Entry 8XXZ (electron microscopy, 3.30 A resolution); this record covers chains B and G of the 5 polymer chains in the assembly.

[Chain B]
Name: Guanine nucleotide-binding protein G(I)/G(S)/G(T) subunit beta-1
Organism: Homo sapiens
UniProtKB: P62873 (GBB1_HUMAN); numbering as in UniProt (aligned over 3-340)
Chain sequence (350 residues; numbered -9 to 340; the number before each row is that of its first residue; numbers below 1 keep their minus sign (Met-9 is residue -9)):
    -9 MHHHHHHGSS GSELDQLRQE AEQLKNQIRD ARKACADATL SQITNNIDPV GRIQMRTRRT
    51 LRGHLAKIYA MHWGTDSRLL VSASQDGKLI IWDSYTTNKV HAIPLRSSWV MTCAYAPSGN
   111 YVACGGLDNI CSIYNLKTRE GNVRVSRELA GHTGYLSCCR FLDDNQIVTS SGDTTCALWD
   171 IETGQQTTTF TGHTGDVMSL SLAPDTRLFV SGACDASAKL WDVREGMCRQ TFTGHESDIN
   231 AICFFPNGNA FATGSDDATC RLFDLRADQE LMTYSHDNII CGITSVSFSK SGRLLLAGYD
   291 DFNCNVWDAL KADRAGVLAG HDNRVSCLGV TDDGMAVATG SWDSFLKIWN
Not modelled in the structure: -9 to 4
Sequence notes: initiating methionine (-9); expression tag (-8 to 2)
UniProt features mapped onto this chain:
  - modified residue: His266 (Phosphohistidine)
  - natural variant: Leu30 (L30F: In MRD42; uncertain significance), Arg52 (R52G: In MRD42), Gly64 (G64V: In MRD42), Asp76 (D76E: In MRD42; D76G: In MRD42), Gly77 (G77S: In MRD42), Lys78 (K78R: In MRD42), Ile80 (I80N: In MRD42; I80T: In MRD42), His91 (H91R: In MRD42; uncertain significance), Ala92 (A92T: In MRD42), Pro94 (P94S: In MRD42), Leu95 (L95P: In MRD42), Arg96 (R96L: In MRD42), 5 further natural variant entries in UniProt

[Chain G]
Name: Guanine nucleotide-binding protein G(I)/G(S)/G(O) subunit gamma-2
Organism: Homo sapiens
UniProtKB: P59768 (GBG2_HUMAN); numbering as in UniProt (aligned over 1-71)
Chain sequence (71 residues; row label = number of the first residue in the row):
     1 MASNNTASIA QARKLVEQLK MEANIDRIKV SKAAADLMAY CEAHAKEDPL LTPVPASENP
    61 FREKKFFCAI L
Not modelled in the structure: 1-8, 62-71
UniProt features mapped onto this chain:
  - modified residue: Ala2 (N-acetylalanine), Cys68 (Cysteine methyl ester)
  - lipidation: Cys68 (S-geranylgeranyl cysteine)

[Interface between chain B and chain G]
Pairs across the interface (66; chain B residue first):
  Leu7(B) with Ala12(G), hydrophobic; Val16(G)
  Arg8(B) with Ala12(G)
  Ala11(B) with Val16(G), hydrophobic
  Leu14(B) with Val16(G); Leu19(G), hydrophobic
  Lys15(B) with Leu19(G)
  Ile18(B) with Ala23(G), hydrophobic
  Ala24(B) with Lys29(G), hydrogen bond (backbone-side chain)
  Cys25(B) with Arg27(G); Ile28(G); Lys29(G); Val30(G)
  Ala26(B) with Val30(G), hydrophobic
  Asp27(B) with Lys29(G), salt bridge; Val30(G)
  Ala28(B) with Val30(G)
  Leu30(B) with Ala34(G), hydrophobic
  Ile33(B) with Ser31(G); Met38(G), hydrophobic
  Ile37(B) with Met38(G), hydrophobic
  Ile43(B) with Leu51(G)
  Arg48(B) with Phe61(G)
  Arg49(B) with Phe61(G), hydrogen bond (side chain-backbone)
  Ser84(B) with Phe61(G)
  Tyr85(B) with Pro60(G); Phe61(G), hydrophobic
  Met217(B) with Met21(G), hydrophobic
  Cys218(B) with Gln18(G); Glu22(G)
  Gln220(B) with Glu22(G)
  Thr221(B) with Glu22(G)
  Phe235(B) with Tyr40(G), hydrophobic
  Pro236(B) with Tyr40(G)
  Asn237(B) with Tyr40(G)
  Leu252(B) with Leu37(G), hydrophobic
  Asp254(B) with Ala33(G); Leu37(G)
  Arg256(B) with Arg27(G); Ile28(G); Asp36(G), salt bridge
  Ala257(B) with Arg27(G); Ile28(G); Ala33(G), hydrophobic
  Asp258(B) with Arg27(G), salt bridge
  Gln259(B) with Val30(G)
  Leu261(B) with Leu37(G), hydrophobic
  Ser279(B) with Asp48(G), hydrogen bond
  Lys280(B) with Glu47(G), salt bridge; Asp48(G)
  Ser281(B) with Tyr40(G); Cys41(G), hydrogen bond (side chain-backbone); His44(G), hydrogen bond (side chain-backbone); Asp48(G), hydrogen bond (backbone-side chain)
  Leu300(B) with Cys41(G), hydrophobic
  Asp323(B) with Pro49(G)
  Gly324(B) with Pro49(G); Leu50(G)
  Met325(B) with Pro49(G), hydrophobic; Pro60(G)
  Ala326(B) with Phe61(G), hydrophobic
  Val327(B) with Leu50(G), hydrophobic
  Ile338(B) with Phe61(G), hydrophobic
  Asn340(B) with Leu50(G); Asn59(G), hydrogen bond; Phe61(G)
Also at the interface, not in a pair above, chain B (52 interface residues in all): Ala21, Val40, Met45, Gly182, Arg219, Ala240, Arg283, Leu284
Also at the interface, not in a pair above, chain G (32 interface residues in all): Lys20, Ile25, Ala45, Glu58

[Overview]
Chain B and chain G form an interface of 52 and 32 residues respectively, with 7 hydrogen bonds and 4 salt
bridges. Among the polar pairs are Asp27(B)-Lys29(G), Arg256(B)-Asp36(G) and Asp258(B)-Arg27(G).
Chain B is Guanine nucleotide-binding protein G(I)/G(S)/G(T) subunit beta-1 and chain G is Guanine
nucleotide-binding protein G(I)/G(S)/G(O) subunit gamma-2, both from Homo sapiens; the structure, Structure of
CXCR3 in the apo-state (Full map), was determined by electron microscopy (same publication as 8XXY, 8XYI,
8XYK, 8Y0H and 8Y0N).
